PDB entry 9V5H | electron microscopy, 4.00 A resolution | chains J and L of the 12 polymer chains in the assembly

Chain J (and L):
Protein: Bifunctional polymyxin resistance protein ArnA
Organism: Escherichia coli
Notes: EC 2.1.2.13, 1.1.1.305; chain L of this document is another copy of the same molecule, construct and numbering; everything in this record applies to it too
UniProt: P77398 (ARNA_ECOLI); residues 317-657 here = UniProt positions 317-657
Chain sequence (342 residues; numbered 316 to 657; the number before each row is that of its first residue):
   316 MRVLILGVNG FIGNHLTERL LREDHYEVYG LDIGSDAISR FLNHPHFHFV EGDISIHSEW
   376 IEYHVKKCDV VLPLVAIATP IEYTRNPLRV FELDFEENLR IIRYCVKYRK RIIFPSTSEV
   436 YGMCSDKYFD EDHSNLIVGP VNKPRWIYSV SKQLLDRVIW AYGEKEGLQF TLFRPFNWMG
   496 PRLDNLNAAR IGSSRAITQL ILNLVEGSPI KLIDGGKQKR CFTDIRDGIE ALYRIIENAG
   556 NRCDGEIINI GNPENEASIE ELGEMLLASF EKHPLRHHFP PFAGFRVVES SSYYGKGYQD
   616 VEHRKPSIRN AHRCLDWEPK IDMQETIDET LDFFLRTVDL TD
Unresolved in the structure: 604-615
Construct notes: initiating methionine (316)
Curated features (UniProtKB/Swiss-Prot):
  - active site: Glu-434 (Proton acceptor), Arg-619 (Proton donor)
  - binding site (NAD(+)): Asp-347, Asp-368, Ile-369
  - binding site (UDP-alpha-D-glucuronate): Ala-393, Tyr-398, Thr-432, Ser-433, Arg-460, Asn-492, Lys-526 to Arg-535, Tyr-613
  - mutagenesis: Ser-433 (S433A: 40-fold lower specific activity; S433T: No activity), Glu-434 (E434A: 100-fold lower specific activity; E434Q: No activity), Arg-619 (R619E/Y: No activity; R619M: 400-fold lower activity)

Interface between chain J and chain L:
Pairs across the interface (6):
  Glu-374(J) / Ile-371(L)
  Glu-374(J) / Glu-374(L)
  Trp-375(J) / His-372(L)
  Tyr-378(J) / Ile-348(L)
  Tyr-378(J) / Ile-371(L)  hydrophobic
  Tyr-378(J) / His-372(L)
Also at the interface, not in a pair above, chain J (5 interface residues in all): Glu-377, Lys-381
Also at the interface, not in a pair above, chain L (5 interface residues in all): Arg-404

Summary:
Chain J and chain L each contribute 5 residues to their interface. UniProt lists active-site residues
Glu-434(J) and Arg-619(J), 3 NAD+-binding residues, 17 UDP-alpha-D-glucuronate-binding residues and 3
mutagenesis sites on chain J.
Chain J and chain L are both Bifunctional polymyxin resistance protein ArnA (Escherichia coli); the structure,
cryo-EM structure of hexameric ArnA, was determined by electron microscopy together with 9V5R from the same
study.
